Entry 4ZDP (X-ray diffraction, 2.70 A resolution); this record covers chains B and E of the 3 polymer chains in the assembly.

Chain B:
Protein: O-phosphoseryl-tRNA(Sec) selenium transferase
From: Homo sapiens
Notes: EC 2.9.1.2
Reference sequence: Q9HD40 (SPCS_HUMAN); residue numbers follow UniProt; this construct covers 1-501
Amino-acid sequence (501 residues; numbered 1 to 501; the number before each row is that of its first residue):
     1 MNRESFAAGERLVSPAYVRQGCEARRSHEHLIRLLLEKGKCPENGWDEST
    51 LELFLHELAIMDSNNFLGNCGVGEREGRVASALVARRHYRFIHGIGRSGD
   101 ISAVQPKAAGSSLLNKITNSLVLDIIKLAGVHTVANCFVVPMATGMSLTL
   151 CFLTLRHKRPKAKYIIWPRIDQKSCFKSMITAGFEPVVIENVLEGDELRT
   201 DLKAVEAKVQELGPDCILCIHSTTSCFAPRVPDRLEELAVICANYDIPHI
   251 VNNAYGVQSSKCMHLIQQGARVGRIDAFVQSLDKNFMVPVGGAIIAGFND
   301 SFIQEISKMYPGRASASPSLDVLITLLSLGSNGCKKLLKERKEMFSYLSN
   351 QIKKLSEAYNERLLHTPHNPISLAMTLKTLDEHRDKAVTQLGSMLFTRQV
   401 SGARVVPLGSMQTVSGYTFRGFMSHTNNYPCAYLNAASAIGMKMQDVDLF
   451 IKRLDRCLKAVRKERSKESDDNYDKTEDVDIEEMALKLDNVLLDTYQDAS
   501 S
Unresolved in the structure: 1-20, 464-501
Differences from the reference sequence: engineered mutation Cys334 (Tyr in Q9HD40)
Glycans and other covalent adducts: 4'-deoxypyridoxine phosphate (PLR) linked to Lys284
Residues lining bound ligands: 4'-deoxypyridoxine phosphate (PLR; (5-hydroxy-4,6-dimethylpyridin-3-yl)methyl dihydrogen phosphate): Glu74, Arg75, Ser98, Ala143, Thr144, Gly145, Ile170, Gln172, Ser174, Cys175, Asn252, Ala254, Tyr255, Ser281, Pro311, Gly312, Arg313
Swiss-Prot annotation at these positions:
  - region: Gly96 to Pro106 (Phosphate loop (P-loop)), Asp474 to Leu493 (SLA/LP epitope)
  - binding site (pyridoxal 5'-phosphate): Arg75
  - binding site (substrate): Arg97, Ser98, Gln105, Arg313
  - binding site (tRNA): Arg271, Arg398, Lys463
  - site: Glu74 (May act as a substrate filter by repelling compounds with a negatively charged alpha-carboxylate)
  - modified residue: Ser14 (Phosphoserine), Lys284 (N6-(pyridoxal phosphate)lysine)
  - natural variant: Ala239 (A239T: In PCH2D), Thr325 (T325S: In PCH2D), Cys334 (Y334C: In PCH2D; this construct carries the variant)
  - mutagenesis: Arg75 (R75A: Inactive in vivo), Arg97 (R97A: Indistinguishable from wild-type; R97Q: Indistinguishable from wild-type), Gln105 (Q105A: Inactive in vivo), Lys173 (K173A: Indistinguishable from wild-type; K173M: Indistinguishable from wild-type), Lys284 (K284A: Loss of activity), Arg313 (R313A: Inactive in vivo)
What the authors report for this chain:
  - disease-associated variants - A239T, Y334C (Tm change 5 degC): decreased stability
  - disease-associated variants - Y334C: unchanged binding to selenocysteine tRNA (chain E)
  - disease-associated variants - A239T, Y334C, Y429*: decreased expression

Chain E:
Molecule: selenocysteine tRNA
From: Homo sapiens
Sequence (87 nucleotides; row label = number of the first residue in the row; note: 5 numbers in that range are skipped by the numbering (no residue carries them; nothing is unmodelled there); a row labelled like 5A-5C holds insertion residues (5A, then the next letters in order)):
     1 GCCC
 5A-5C GGA
     6 UGAUCCUCAGU
    18 GGU
   20A C
    21 UGGGGUGCAGGCUUCAAACCUGUA
44A-44B GC
46B-46L UGUCUAGCGAC
    47 AGAGUGGUUCAAUUCCACCU
67A-67B UU
    68 CGGGCG
Unresolved in the structure: 10-12, 32-37, 44A-44B, 46G-46H

Interface between chain B and chain E:
Pairs across the interface (11):
  Ser393(B) with G73(E), hydrogen bond to the phosphate
  Met394(B) with A38(E), phosphate contact; G73(E), base contact
  Thr397(B) with G1(E), base contact; C39(E), hydrogen bond to the sugar; G73(E), sugar contact
  Arg398(B) with G1(E), base contact; A38(E), hydrogen bond to the phosphate; C39(E), salt bridge to the phosphate
  Gln399(B) with G1(E), hydrogen bond to the sugar
  Arg453(B) with G1(E), salt bridge to the phosphate
Other interface residues (no listed pair), chain B (7 interface residues in all): Gln390
Other interface residues (no listed pair), chain E (5 interface residues in all): C72

Overview:
7 residues of chain B and 5 residues of chain E are in contact, with 4 hydrogen bonds and 2 salt bridges.
Polar pairs include Thr397(B)-C39(E), Gln399(B)-G1(E) and Ser393(B)-G73(E). Covalently linked
4'-deoxypyridoxine phosphate: at Lys284(B). The paper reports that A239T, Y334C and Y429* of chain B reduce
expression; A239T and Y334C of chain B reduce stability.
Chain B is O-phosphoseryl-tRNA(Sec) selenium transferase and chain E is selenocysteine tRNA, both from Homo
sapiens; the structure, The crystal structure of Y334C mutant of human SepSecS in complex with selenocysteine
tRNA (tRNASec), was determined by X-ray diffraction together with 4ZDL and 4ZDO from the same study.
